Entry 5F3W (X-ray diffraction, 3.11 A resolution); this record covers chains D and F of the 6 polymer chains in the assembly.

== Chain D ==
Name: DNA double-strand break repair Rad50 ATPase
Organism: Methanocaldococcus jannaschii DSM 2661
UniProtKB: Q58718 (RAD50_METJA); numbering as in UniProt; present here: 1-190, 825-1005
Sequence (372 residues; row label = number of the first residue in the row; note: 633 numbers in that range are skipped by the numbering (no residue carries them; nothing is unmodelled there)):
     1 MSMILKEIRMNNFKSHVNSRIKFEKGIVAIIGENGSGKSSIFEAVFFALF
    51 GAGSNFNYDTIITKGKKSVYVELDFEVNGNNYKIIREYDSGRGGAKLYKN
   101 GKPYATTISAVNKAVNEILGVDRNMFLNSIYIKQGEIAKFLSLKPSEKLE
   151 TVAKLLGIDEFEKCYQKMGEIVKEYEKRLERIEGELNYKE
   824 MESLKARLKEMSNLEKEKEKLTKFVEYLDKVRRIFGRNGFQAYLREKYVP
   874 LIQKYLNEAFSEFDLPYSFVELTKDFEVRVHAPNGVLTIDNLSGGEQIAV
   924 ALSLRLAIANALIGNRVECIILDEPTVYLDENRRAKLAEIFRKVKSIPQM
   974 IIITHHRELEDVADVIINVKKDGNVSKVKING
Disordered / not traced: 189-190, 824-835
Construct notes: linker (824)
Small-molecule neighbours:
  - ATP-gamma-S (AGS; phosphothiophosphoric acid-adenylate ester), molecule 1: Lys14, Ser15, Glu33, Asn34, Gly35, Ser36, Gly37, Lys38, Ser39, Ser40, Asp59, Thr60, Ile61, Ile62, Thr63, Lys64, Gln134, Asp946, Glu947, Ile976, Lys994
  - ATP-gamma-S (AGS), molecule 2: Tyr890, Leu910, Asn914, Leu915, Ser916, Gly917, Gly918, Glu919
Curated features (UniProtKB/Swiss-Prot):
  - binding site (ATP): Lys14, Gly35 to Ser40, Ile62 to Lys64, Gln134
From the paper describing this entry:
  - mutagenesis - R86E, R92E, T107E: decreased binding to DNA

== Chain F ==
Molecule: 27-nt DNA strand
Sequence (27 nucleotides; row label = number of the first residue in the row):
     1 TTACGAATGTGTGTCTCAATCCCAACT
Disordered / not traced: 1-3, 27

== Chain D / chain F interface ==
Pairs across the interface - 5 pairs, chain D then chain F:
  Ser54(D) - DT10(F)  hydrogen bond to the base
  Asn55(D) - DT10(F)  phosphate contact
  Asn55(D) - DG11(F)  sugar contact
  Arg92(D) - DC4(F)  base contact
  Arg123(D) - DT10(F)  salt bridge to the phosphate
Interface residues without a listed pair, chain F (4 interface residues in all): DG9

== Summary ==
Chain D and chain F each contribute 4 residues to their interface; the contacts include 1 hydrogen bond and 1
salt bridge. Polar pairs include Ser54(D)-DT10(F) and Arg123(D)-DT10(F). Bound to chain D: ATP-gamma-S.
UniProt lists 11 ATP-binding residues on chain D. The paper reports that R86E, R92E and T107E of chain D
reduce binding to DNA.
Here chain D is DNA double-strand break repair Rad50 ATPase (Methanocaldococcus jannaschii DSM 2661) and chain
F is a 27-nt DNA strand. Entry 5F3W (Structure of the ATPrS-Mre11/Rad50-DNA complex) was determined by X-ray
diffraction (same publication as 5DNY).
